Entry 3FJL (X-ray diffraction, 1.90 A resolution); this record covers chain A.

Chain A:
Name: Dihydroorotate dehydrogenase
Source organism: Homo sapiens
Notes: EC 1.3.3.1
UniProt: Q02127 (PYRD_HUMAN); residues 30-396 here correspond to UniProt positions 29-395 (UniProt number = residue number - 1)
Sequence (367 residues; each row starts with the number of its first residue):
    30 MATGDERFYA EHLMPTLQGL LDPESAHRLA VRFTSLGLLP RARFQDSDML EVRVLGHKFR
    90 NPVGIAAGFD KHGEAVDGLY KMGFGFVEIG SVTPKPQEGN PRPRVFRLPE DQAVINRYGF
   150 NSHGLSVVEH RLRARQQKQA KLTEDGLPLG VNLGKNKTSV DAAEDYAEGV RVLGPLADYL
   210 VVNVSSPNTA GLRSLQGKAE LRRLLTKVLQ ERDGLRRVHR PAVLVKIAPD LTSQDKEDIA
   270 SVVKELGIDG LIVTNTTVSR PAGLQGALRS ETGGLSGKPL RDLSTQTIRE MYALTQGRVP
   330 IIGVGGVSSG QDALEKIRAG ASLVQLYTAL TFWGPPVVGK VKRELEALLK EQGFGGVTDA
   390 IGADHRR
Unresolved in the structure: 30-32, 70-72
Residues lining bound ligands:
  - CJH ((2Z)-2-cyano-N-(3'-ethoxybiphenyl-4-yl)-3-hydroxybut-2-enamide): Tyr38, Leu42, Met43, Leu46, Pro52, Ala55, His56, Ala59, Phe62, Thr63, Leu68, Phe98, Met111, Val134, Arg136, Tyr356, Leu359, Thr360, Pro364
  - FMN (flavin mononucleotide): Ala95, Ala96, Gly97, Lys100, Gly119, Ser120, Val143, Asn145, Tyr147, Phe149, Asn181, Asn212, Lys255, Thr283, Asn284, Thr285, Ser305, Gly306, Leu309, Val333, Gly334, Gly335, Val336, Gln354, Leu355, Tyr356, Thr357
  - orotic acid (ORO): Lys100, Asn145, Arg146, Tyr147, Gly148, Phe149, Asn212, Ser215, Pro216, Asn217, Asn284, Thr285
UniProt features mapped onto this chain:
  - active site: Ser215 (Nucleophile)
  - binding site (FMN): Ala96 to Lys100, Ser120, Asn181, Asn212, Lys255, Thr283, Gly306, Gly335, Tyr356, Thr357
  - binding site (substrate): Lys100, Asn145 to Phe149, Asn212 to Asn217, Asn284, Thr285

In short:
Bound to chain A: flavin mononucleotide, orotic acid and compound CJH. Curated annotation (UniProt) lists
active-site residue Ser215, 14 FMN-binding residues and 14 substrate-binding residues.
Chain A is Dihydroorotate dehydrogenase (Homo sapiens); the structure, Human dihydroorotate dehydrogenase in
complex with a leflunomide derivative inhibitor 3, was determined by X-ray diffraction, deposited together
with 3F1Q, 3FJ6, 3G0U and 3G0X.
